PDB entry 5BK0 | X-ray diffraction, 3.15 A resolution | chains B and E of the 3 polymer chains in the assembly

[Chain B]
Molecule: 663 Antibody, heavy chain
From: Homo sapiens
Notes: antibody fragment or engineered binder
Chain sequence (222 residues; each row starts with the number of its first residue; a row labelled like 82A-82C holds insertion residues (82A, then the next letters in order)):
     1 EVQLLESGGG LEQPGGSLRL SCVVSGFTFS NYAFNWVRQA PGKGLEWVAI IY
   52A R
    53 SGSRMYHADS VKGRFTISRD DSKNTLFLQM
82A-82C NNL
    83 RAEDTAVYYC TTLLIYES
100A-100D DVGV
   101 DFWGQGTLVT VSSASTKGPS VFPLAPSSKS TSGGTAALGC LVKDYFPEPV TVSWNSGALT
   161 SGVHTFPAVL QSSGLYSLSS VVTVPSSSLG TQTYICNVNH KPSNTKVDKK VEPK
Cystine bridges: Cys22-Cys92, Cys140-Cys196

[Chain E]
Molecule: Circumsporozoite protein NANP 5-mer
Chain sequence (20 residues; each row starts with the number of its first residue):
     1 NANPNANPNA NPNANPNANP
Disordered / not traced: 1, 9-20

[How chain B and chain E interact]
Pairs across the interface - 14 pairs, chain B then chain E:
  Tyr32(B) - Asn5(E)
  Ala33(B) - Asn5(E)  hydrogen bond (backbone-side chain)
  Ile50(B) - Pro4(E)
  Tyr52(B) - Ala2(E)
  Tyr52(B) - Pro4(E)
  Thr94(B) - Asn5(E)  hydrogen bond (backbone-side chain)
  Leu96(B) - Asn3(E)  hydrogen bond (backbone-side chain)
  Leu96(B) - Asn5(E)
  Leu96(B) - Ala6(E)  hydrophobic
  Ile97(B) - Asn5(E)
  Tyr98(B) - Asn5(E)  hydrogen bond (backbone-backbone)
  Tyr98(B) - Ala6(E)  hydrophobic
  Tyr98(B) - Asn7(E)  hydrogen bond (backbone-side chain)
  Glu99(B) - Asn7(E)
Other interface residues (no listed pair), chain B (10 interface residues in all): Leu95

[Overview]
Chain B and chain E form an interface of 10 and 6 residues respectively; the contacts include 5 hydrogen
bonds. Among the polar pairs are Ala33(B)-Asn5(E), Thr94(B)-Asn5(E) and Leu96(B)-Asn3(E).
Chain B is 663 Antibody, heavy chain (Homo sapiens) and chain E is Circumsporozoite protein NANP 5-mer; the
structure, Crystal structure of 663 Fab bound to circumsporozoite protein NANP 5-mer, was determined by X-ray
diffraction together with 5BK3 and 6AZX from the same study.
